PDB entry 9B0L | electron microscopy, 2.99 A resolution | chains B and P of the 5 polymer chains in the assembly

[Chain B]
Molecule: 11-nt DNA strand
Sequence (11 nucleotides; row label = number of the first residue in the row; numbers below 1 keep their minus sign (DG-9 is residue -9)):
    -9 GACGGTCGGGC

[Chain P]
Molecule: TnpB-like protein L79
Organism: Acanthamoeba polyphaga mimivirus
UniProt: Q5UPF5 (YL079_MIMIV); residue numbers follow UniProt; this construct covers 1-520
Sequence (520 residues; numbered 1 to 520; the number before each row is that of its first residue):
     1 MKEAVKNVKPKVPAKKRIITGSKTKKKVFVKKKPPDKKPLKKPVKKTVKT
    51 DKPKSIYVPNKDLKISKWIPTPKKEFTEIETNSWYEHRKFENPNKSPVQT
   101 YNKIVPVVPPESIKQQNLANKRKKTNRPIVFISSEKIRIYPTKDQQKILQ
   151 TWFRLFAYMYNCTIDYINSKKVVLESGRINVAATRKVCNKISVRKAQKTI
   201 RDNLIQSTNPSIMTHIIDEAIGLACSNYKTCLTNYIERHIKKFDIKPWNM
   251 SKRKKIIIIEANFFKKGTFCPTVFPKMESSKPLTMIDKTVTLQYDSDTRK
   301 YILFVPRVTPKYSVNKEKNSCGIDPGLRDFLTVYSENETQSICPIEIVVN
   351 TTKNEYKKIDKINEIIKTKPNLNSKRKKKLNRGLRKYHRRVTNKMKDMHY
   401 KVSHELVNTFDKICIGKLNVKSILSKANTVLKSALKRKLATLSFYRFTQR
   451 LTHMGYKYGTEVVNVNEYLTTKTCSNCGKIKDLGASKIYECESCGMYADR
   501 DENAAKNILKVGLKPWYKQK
Not modelled in the structure: 1-52, 519-520
Bound ions: Mg2+: Asp324 (shared with 2 residues of chain D); Zn2+: Cys474, Cys477, Cys491, Cys494
UniProt features mapped onto this chain:
  - binding site (Zn(2+)): Cys474, Cys477, Cys491, Cys494
What the authors report for this chain:
  - binding site for the 11-nt DNA strand (chain B): His215
  - binding site for the 23-nt DNA strand: Glu260
  - catalytic residues: Asp324, Glu467, Asp501
  - Mg2+ coordination: Asp324, Glu467
  - conformationally variable residues: Glu467 (by similarity / conservation)
  - binding site for the 247-nt RNA strand: Asn82, Ser83, Asp397, Lys401

[Chain B / chain P interface]
Residue-residue contacts - 20 pairs, chain B then chain P:
  DG-5(B) - Lys266(P)  salt bridge to the phosphate
  DG-5(B) - Pro271(P)  phosphate contact
  DG-5(B) - Thr272(P)  hydrogen bond to the phosphate
  DT-4(B) - Asn262(P)  base contact
  DT-4(B) - Phe263(P)  phosphate contact
  DT-4(B) - Cys270(P)  phosphate contact
  DT-4(B) - Pro271(P)  phosphate contact
  DT-4(B) - Thr272(P)  hydrogen bond to the phosphate
  DC-3(B) - Met213(P)  phosphate contact
  DC-3(B) - Thr214(P)  hydrogen bond to the phosphate
  DC-3(B) - His215(P)  base contact
  DG-2(B) - Arg201(P)  salt bridge to the phosphate
  DG-2(B) - Thr214(P)  phosphate contact
  DG-2(B) - His215(P)  hydrogen bond to the base
  DG-1(B) - Arg194(P)  sugar contact
  DG-1(B) - Lys198(P)  salt bridge to the phosphate
  DG-1(B) - His215(P)  hydrogen bond to the base
  DG0(B) - Arg194(P)  hydrogen bond to the base
  DC1(B) - Asn189(P)  hydrogen bond to the base
  DC1(B) - Ile191(P)  base contact
Also at the interface, not in a pair above, chain P (16 interface residues in all): Asp218, Lys265

[In short]
The interface between chain B and chain P involves 7 residues on one side and 16 on the other, with 7 hydrogen
bonds and 3 salt bridges. Polar contacts include DG-2(B)-His215(P), DG-1(B)-His215(P) and DG0(B)-Arg194(P).
The paper reports catalytic residues Asp324(P), Glu467(P) and Asp501(P); a binding site for the 247-nt RNA
strand at Asn82(P), Ser83(P) and Asp397(P) among others.
Chain B is an 11-nt DNA strand and chain P is TnpB-like protein L79 (Acanthamoeba polyphaga mimivirus); the
structure, Cryo-EM structure of Acanthamoeba polyphaga mimivirus Fanzor2 ternary complex, was determined by
electron microscopy.
